PDB entry 9IPV | electron microscopy, 2.53 A resolution | chains A and B of the 5 polymer chains in the assembly

# Chain A
Protein: Guanine nucleotide-binding protein G(i) subunit alpha-1
Organism: Homo sapiens
UniProtKB: P63096 (GNAI1_HUMAN); residues 1-354 here = UniProt positions 1-354
Amino-acid sequence (354 residues; row label = number of the first residue in the row):
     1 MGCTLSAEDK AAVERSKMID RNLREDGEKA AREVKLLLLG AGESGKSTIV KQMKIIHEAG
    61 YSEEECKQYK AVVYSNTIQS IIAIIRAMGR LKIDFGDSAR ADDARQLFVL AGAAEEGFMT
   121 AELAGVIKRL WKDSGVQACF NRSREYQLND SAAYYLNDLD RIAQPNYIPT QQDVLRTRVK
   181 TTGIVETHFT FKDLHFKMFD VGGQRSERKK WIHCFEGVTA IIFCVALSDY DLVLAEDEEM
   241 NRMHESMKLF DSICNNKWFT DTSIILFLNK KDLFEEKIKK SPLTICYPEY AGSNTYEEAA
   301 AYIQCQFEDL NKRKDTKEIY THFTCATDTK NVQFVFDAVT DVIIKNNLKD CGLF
Unresolved in the structure: 1-4, 53-177
Curated features (UniProtKB/Swiss-Prot):
  - region: Lys35 to Thr48 (G1 motif), Asp173 to Thr181 (G2 motif), Phe196 to Arg205 (G3 motif), Ile265 to Asp272 (G4 motif), Thr324 to Thr329 (G5 motif)
  - binding site (GTP): Glu43 to Thr48, Ser151, Leu175 to Thr181, Asp200 to Gln204, Asn269 to Asp272, Ala326
  - binding site (Mg(2+)): Ser47, Thr181
  - modified residue: Arg178 (ADP-ribosylarginine), Gln204 (Deamidated glutamine), Cys351 (ADP-ribosylcysteine)
  - lipidation: Gly2 (N-myristoyl glycine), Cys3 (S-palmitoyl cysteine)
  - natural variant: Gly40 (G40C: In NEDHISB; G40R: In NEDHISB), Gly45 (G45D: In NEDHISB), Thr48 (T48I: In NEDHISB; T48K: In NEDHISB), Gln52 (Q52P: In NEDHISB), Ser75 (deletion: In NEDHISB; uncertain significance), Gln172 (deletion: In NEDHISB), Asp173 (D173V: In NEDHISB), Glu186 to Phe189 (deletion: In NEDHISB; uncertain significance), Cys224 (C224Y: In NEDHISB), Lys270 (K270N: In NEDHISB; K270R: In NEDHISB), Asp272 (D272G: In NEDHISB), Ala326 (A326P: In NEDHISB), 1 further natural variant entry in UniProt
  - mutagenesis: Gly42 (G42R: Abolishes switch to an activated conformation and dissociation from beta and gamma subunits upon GTP binding. Abolishes interaction with RGS family members), Glu116 (E116L: Enhances interaction (inactive GDP-bound) with RGS14), Gln147 (Q147L: Enhances interaction (inactive GDP-bound) with RGS14), Glu245 (E245L: Enhances interaction (inactive GDP-bound) with RGS14)

# Chain B
Protein: Guanine nucleotide-binding protein G(I)/G(S)/G(T) subunit beta-1
Organism: Homo sapiens
UniProtKB: P62873 (GBB1_HUMAN); residues 2-340 here = UniProt positions 2-340
Amino-acid sequence (345 residues; row label = number of the first residue in the row; numbers below 1 keep their minus sign (Gly-4 is residue -4)):
    -4 GPGSSGSELD QLRQEAEQLK NQIRDARKAC ADATLSQITN NIDPVGRIQM RTRRTLRGHL
    56 AKIYAMHWGT DSRLLVSASQ DGKLIIWDSY TTNKVHAIPL RSSWVMTCAY APSGNYVACG
   116 GLDNICSIYN LKTREGNVRV SRELAGHTGY LSCCRFLDDN QIVTSSGDTT CALWDIETGQ
   176 QTTTFTGHTG DVMSLSLAPD TRLFVSGACD ASAKLWDVRE GMCRQTFTGH ESDINAICFF
   236 PNGNAFATGS DDATCRLFDL RADQELMTYS HDNIICGITS VSFSKSGRLL LAGYDDFNCN
   296 VWDALKADRA GVLAGHDNRV SCLGVTDDGM AVATGSWDSF LKIWN
Unresolved in the structure: -4 to 2
Construct notes: expression tag (-4 to 1)
Curated features (UniProtKB/Swiss-Prot):
  - modified residue: Ser2 (N-acetylserine), His266 (Phosphohistidine)
  - natural variant: Leu30 (L30F: In MRD42; uncertain significance), Arg52 (R52G: In MRD42), Gly64 (G64V: In MRD42), Asp76 (D76E: In MRD42; D76G: In MRD42), Gly77 (G77S: In MRD42), Lys78 (K78R: In MRD42), Ile80 (I80N: In MRD42; I80T: In MRD42), His91 (H91R: In MRD42; uncertain significance), Ala92 (A92T: In MRD42), Pro94 (P94S: In MRD42), Leu95 (L95P: In MRD42), Arg96 (R96L: In MRD42), 5 further natural variant entries in UniProt

# Interface between chain A and chain B
Pairs across the interface (51):
  Val13(A) - Asn88(B)
  Arg15(A) - Val90(B)  hydrogen bond (side chain-backbone)
  Arg15(A) - His91(B)
  Ser16(A) - Asn88(B)
  Ser16(A) - Lys89(B)  hydrogen bond (side chain-backbone)
  Ile19(A) - Lys89(B)
  Ile19(A) - Val90(B)
  Ile19(A) - Ala92(B)  hydrophobic
  Asp20(A) - Lys89(B)  salt bridge
  Leu23(A) - Gly53(B)
  Leu23(A) - Leu55(B)
  Leu23(A) - Lys78(B)
  Leu23(A) - Ile80(B)  hydrophobic
  Gly27(A) - Leu55(B)
  Lys180(A) - Ala140(B)
  Lys180(A) - Gly141(B)
  Thr181(A) - Asn119(B)  hydrogen bond (backbone-side chain)
  Thr181(A) - His142(B)
  Thr181(A) - Thr143(B)
  Thr182(A) - Leu117(B)
  Thr182(A) - Asp118(B)
  Thr182(A) - Asn119(B)
  Ile184(A) - Trp99(B)
  Ile184(A) - Leu117(B)
  Phe199(A) - Trp99(B)  hydrophobic
  Gln204(A) - Leu117(B)
  Gln204(A) - Asn119(B)
  Gln204(A) - Gly144(B)
  Gln204(A) - Tyr145(B)  hydrogen bond (side chain-backbone)
  Ser206(A) - Tyr145(B)
  Ser206(A) - Gly162(B)  hydrogen bond (side chain-backbone)
  Ser206(A) - Asp186(B)  hydrogen bond
  Glu207(A) - Asp186(B)
  Glu207(A) - Cys204(B)
  Lys210(A) - Met101(B)
  Lys210(A) - Tyr145(B)
  Lys210(A) - Asp186(B)
  Lys210(A) - Met188(B)
  Lys210(A) - Cys204(B)  hydrogen bond
  Lys210(A) - Asp228(B)  salt bridge
  Trp211(A) - Leu117(B)  hydrophobic
  His213(A) - Tyr59(B)  hydrogen bond
  Cys214(A) - Tyr59(B)
  Cys214(A) - Gln75(B)
  Cys214(A) - Trp99(B)
  Cys214(A) - Met101(B)  hydrophobic
  Phe215(A) - Trp99(B)  hydrophobic
  Phe215(A) - Leu117(B)  hydrophobic
  Glu216(A) - Lys57(B)  salt bridge
  Trp258(A) - Arg314(B)
  Trp258(A) - Trp332(B)  hydrophobic
Other interface residues (no listed pair), chain A (25 interface residues in all): Ala12, Asp26, Lys209
Other interface residues (no listed pair), chain B (33 interface residues in all): Arg52, Ile120, Asn230

# In short
Chain A and chain B form an interface of 25 and 33 residues respectively; the contacts include 8 hydrogen
bonds and 3 salt bridges. Polar pairs include Asp20(A)-Lys89(B), Lys210(A)-Asp228(B) and Glu216(A)-Lys57(B).
Chain A is Guanine nucleotide-binding protein G(i) subunit alpha-1 and chain B is Guanine nucleotide-binding
protein G(I)/G(S)/G(T) subunit beta-1, both from Homo sapiens; the structure, Structure of
JR14a-C3aR-Gi-scFv16 complex, was determined by electron microscopy.
